PDB entry 5VVJ | X-ray diffraction, 3.89 A resolution | chains A and B of the 8 polymer chains in the assembly

[Chain A (and B)]
Molecule: CRISPR-associated endonuclease Cas1
From: Escherichia coli (strain K12)
Notes: EC 3.1.-.-; chain B of this document is another copy of the same molecule, construct and numbering; everything in this record applies to it too
Reference sequence: Q46896 (CAS1_ECOLI); residues 1-305 here = UniProt positions 1-305
Chain sequence (305 residues; numbered 1 to 305; the number before each row is that of its first residue):
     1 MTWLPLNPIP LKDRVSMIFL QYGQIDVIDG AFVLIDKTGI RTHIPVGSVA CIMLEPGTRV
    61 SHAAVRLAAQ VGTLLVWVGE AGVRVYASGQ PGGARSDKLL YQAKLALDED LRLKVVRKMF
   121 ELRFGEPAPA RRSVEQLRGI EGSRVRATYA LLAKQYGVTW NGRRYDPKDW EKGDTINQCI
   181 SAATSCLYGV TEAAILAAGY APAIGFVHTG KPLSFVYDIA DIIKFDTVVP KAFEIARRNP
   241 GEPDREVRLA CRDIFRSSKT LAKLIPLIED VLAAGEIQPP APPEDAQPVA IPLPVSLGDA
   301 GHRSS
Unresolved in the structure: 1-15, 171-173, 281-305 (chain B: 1, 169-173, 276-305)
UniProt features mapped onto this chain:
  - binding site (Mg(2+)): Glu-141, His-208, Asp-221
  - mutagenesis: Tyr-22 (Y22A: Slightly decreased spacer acquisition in vivo; Y22F: Nearly wild-type spacer acquisition in vivo), Arg-41 (R41E: Dramatically decreased spacer acquisition in vivo), Arg-59 (R59A: Loss of spacer acquisition in vivo, decreased protospacer binding; R59D: Dramatically decreased spacer acquisition in vitro, 250-fold decreased affinity for protospacer DNA), Arg-66 (R66D: Dramatically decreased spacer acquisition in vitro, 250-fold decreased affinity for protospacer DNA; R66E: Dramatically decreased spacer acquisition in vivo), Arg-84 (R84A: Decreased spacer acquisition in vivo; R84E: Dramatically decreased spacer acquisition in vivo), Glu-141 (E141A: No cleavage of any substrates, no restoration of UV or mitomycin C (MMC) resistance. Loss of spacer acquisition in vivo), Tyr-149 (Y149A: No effect on in vitro protospacer integration), Tyr-165 (Y165A: No effect on in vitro protospacer integration. Alone significantly decreased protospacer acquisition in vivo ...), Trp-170 (W170A: Alone significantly decreased protospacer acquisition in vivo. Decreased protospacer binding; in association with A-170), Thr-184 (T184A: No cleavage of any substrates), Tyr-188 (Y188A: Partial inhibition of cleavage. No effect on in vitro protospacer integration. Significantly decreased protospacer acquisition in vivo), His-208 (H208A: No cleavage of any substrates, no restoration of UV or MMC resistance. Loss of spacer acquisition in vivo), 13 further mutagenesis entries in UniProt
Reported in the primary citation:
  - binding site for the 112-nt DNA strand: Lys-12, Lys-259
  - catalytic residues: Glu-141 (proposed by the authors, not directly observed)
  - mutagenesis - R112E, R132A, R163A: abolished catalytic activity
  - mutagenesis - R112A, R131A, Q136A: decreased catalytic activity
  - mutagenesis - R138A: decreased catalytic activity on second-site integration
  - mutagenesis - R138A: increased catalytic activity on disintegration

[Interface between chain A and chain B]
Contacting residue pairs - 73 pairs, chain A then chain B:
  Leu-54(A) / His-62(B)
  Glu-55(A) / His-62(B)
  Pro-56(A) / His-62(B)
  Gly-57(A) / His-62(B)
  Thr-58(A) / Ser-61(B)
  Thr-58(A) / His-62(B)  hydrogen bond (backbone-backbone)
  Arg-59(A) / Gln-24(B)
  Arg-59(A) / Ile-25(B)
  Arg-59(A) / Asp-26(B)  salt bridge
  Arg-59(A) / Arg-59(B)  hydrogen bond (side chain-backbone)
  Arg-59(A) / Val-60(B)
  Val-60(A) / Arg-59(B)
  Val-60(A) / Val-60(B)  hydrogen bond (backbone-backbone)
  Ser-61(A) / Thr-58(B)
  His-62(A) / Leu-54(B)
  His-62(A) / Glu-55(B)
  His-62(A) / Pro-56(B)
  His-62(A) / Gly-57(B)
  His-62(A) / Thr-58(B)  hydrogen bond (backbone-backbone)
  His-62(A) / Trp-77(B)
  His-62(A) / Val-78(B)  hydrogen bond (side chain-backbone)
  Val-65(A) / Trp-77(B)  hydrophobic
  Val-65(A) / Tyr-86(B)  hydrophobic
  Arg-66(A) / Val-85(B)
  Ala-69(A) / Val-85(B)
  Ala-69(A) / Tyr-86(B)  hydrophobic
  Thr-73(A) / Tyr-86(B)  hydrogen bond (backbone-side chain)
  Leu-74(A) / Tyr-86(B)
  Leu-75(A) / Tyr-86(B)  hydrogen bond (backbone-side chain)
  Trp-77(A) / His-62(B)
  Trp-77(A) / Val-65(B)  hydrophobic
  Trp-77(A) / Trp-77(B)  hydrophobic
  Trp-77(A) / Ser-88(B)
  Val-78(A) / His-62(B)  hydrogen bond (backbone-side chain)
  Val-85(A) / Pro-91(B)  hydrophobic
  Tyr-86(A) / His-62(B)
  Tyr-86(A) / Arg-66(B)
  Tyr-86(A) / Ala-69(B)
  Tyr-86(A) / Pro-91(B)
  Ala-87(A) / Val-65(B)  hydrophobic
  Ala-87(A) / Ala-69(B)  hydrophobic
  Ala-87(A) / Gly-89(B)
  Ala-87(A) / Pro-91(B)
  Ser-88(A) / Ser-88(B)
  Ser-88(A) / Gly-89(B)  hydrogen bond (backbone-backbone)
  Ser-88(A) / Pro-91(B)
  Gly-89(A) / Tyr-86(B)
  Gly-89(A) / Ala-87(B)
  Gln-90(A) / Arg-84(B)  hydrogen bond
  Gln-90(A) / Ala-87(B)  hydrogen bond (backbone-backbone)
  Gln-90(A) / Pro-212(B)
  Pro-91(A) / Glu-192(B)
  Pro-91(A) / Leu-196(B)  hydrophobic
  Pro-91(A) / Pro-202(B)
  Gly-92(A) / Ala-201(B)
  Gly-93(A) / Ala-203(B)
  Ser-96(A) / Ala-203(B)  hydrogen bond (side chain-backbone)
  Leu-100(A) / Ala-103(B)  hydrophobic
  Leu-100(A) / Leu-107(B)  hydrophobic
  Ala-103(A) / Ala-103(B)  hydrophobic
  Lys-104(A) / Leu-107(B)
  Leu-107(A) / Leu-100(B)  hydrophobic
  Leu-107(A) / Lys-104(B)
  Glu-192(A) / Pro-91(B)
  Glu-192(A) / Gly-92(B)
  Leu-196(A) / Pro-91(B)  hydrophobic
  Ala-203(A) / Ala-94(B)
  Ala-203(A) / Ser-96(B)  hydrogen bond (backbone-side chain)
  Ile-204(A) / Leu-100(B)  hydrophobic
  Gly-210(A) / Ser-96(B)
  Lys-211(A) / Ser-96(B)
  Pro-212(A) / Gly-92(B)
  Pro-212(A) / Ala-94(B)
Interface residues without a listed pair, chain A (44 interface residues in all): Asp-26, Ala-94, Leu-99, Ala-106, Ala-201, Leu-213
Interface residues without a listed pair, chain B (44 interface residues in all): Leu-74, Gln-90, Leu-99, Ala-106, Ile-204, Gly-210, Lys-211

[Overview]
The chain A/chain B interface involves 44 residues from each chain; the contacts include 13 hydrogen bonds and
1 salt bridge. Polar pairs include Arg-59(A)/Asp-26(B), Arg-59(A)/Arg-59(B) and His-62(A)/Val-78(B). From the
paper: the catalytic residue Glu-141(A); R112E, R132A and R163A of chain A abolish catalytic activity; 7
substitutions were tested in all.
Chain A and chain B are both CRISPR-associated endonuclease Cas1 (Escherichia coli (strain K12)); the
structure, Cas1-Cas2 bound to half-site intermediate, was determined by X-ray diffraction (same publication as
5VVK, 5VVL and 5WFE).
